PDB entry 6L3M | X-ray diffraction, 1.77 A resolution | chain A

# Chain A
Name: Polyketide synthase
Organism: Actinosynnema pretiosum subsp. auranticum
Amino-acid sequence (420 residues; row label = number of the first residue in the row):
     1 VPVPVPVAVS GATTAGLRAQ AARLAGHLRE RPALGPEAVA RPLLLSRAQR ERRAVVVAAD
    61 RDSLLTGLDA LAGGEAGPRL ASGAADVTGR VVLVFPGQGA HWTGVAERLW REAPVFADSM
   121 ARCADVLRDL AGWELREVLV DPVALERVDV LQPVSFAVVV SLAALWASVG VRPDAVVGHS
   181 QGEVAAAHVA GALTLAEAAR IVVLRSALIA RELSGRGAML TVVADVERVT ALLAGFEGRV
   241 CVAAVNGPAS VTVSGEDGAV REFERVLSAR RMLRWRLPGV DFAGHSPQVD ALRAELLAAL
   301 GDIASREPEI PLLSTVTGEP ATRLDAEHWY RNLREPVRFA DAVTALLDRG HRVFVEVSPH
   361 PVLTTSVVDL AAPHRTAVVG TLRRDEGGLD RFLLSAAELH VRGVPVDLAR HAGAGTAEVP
Unresolved in the structure: 420
Glycans and other covalent adducts: 2-methoxypropanedioic acid (E5U) linked to S180
Residues lining bound ligands: 2-methoxypropanedioic acid (E5U): G97, Q98, Q152, Q181, R205, I209, M219, F282, H285, L333
Reported in the primary citation:
  - catalytic residues: S180, H285
  - binding site for 2-methoxypropanedioic acid: Q98, Q152, S180, Q181, M219, F282, H285
  - conformationally variable residues (side-chain flip): S180
  - contacts within the chain: Q98-Q181 (hydrogen bond), R205-N332
  - specificity-determining residues: G178 to G182, F282 to H285 (citing earlier work)

# Overview
2-methoxypropanedioic acid is covalently linked to S180. The paper reports catalytic residues S180 and H285; a
binding site for 2-methoxypropanedioic acid at Q98, Q152 and S180 among others.
Chain A is Polyketide synthase (Actinosynnema pretiosum subsp. auranticum); the structure, Crystal Structure
of the acyltransferase domain from the third module of the ansamitocin polyketide synthase, was determined by
X-ray diffraction, deposited together with 6J0U and 6L3N.
